Entry 9GNZ (electron microscopy, 3.70 A resolution); this record covers chains I and Q of the 22 polymer chains in the assembly.

# Chain I (and Q)
Name: Flagellin
Source organism: Salmonella enterica
Notes: chain Q of this document is another copy of the same molecule, construct and numbering; everything in this record applies to it too
UniProt: Q6V2T3 (Q6V2T3_SALER); residue numbers follow UniProt; this construct covers 1-495
Amino-acid sequence (495 residues; each row starts with the number of its first residue):
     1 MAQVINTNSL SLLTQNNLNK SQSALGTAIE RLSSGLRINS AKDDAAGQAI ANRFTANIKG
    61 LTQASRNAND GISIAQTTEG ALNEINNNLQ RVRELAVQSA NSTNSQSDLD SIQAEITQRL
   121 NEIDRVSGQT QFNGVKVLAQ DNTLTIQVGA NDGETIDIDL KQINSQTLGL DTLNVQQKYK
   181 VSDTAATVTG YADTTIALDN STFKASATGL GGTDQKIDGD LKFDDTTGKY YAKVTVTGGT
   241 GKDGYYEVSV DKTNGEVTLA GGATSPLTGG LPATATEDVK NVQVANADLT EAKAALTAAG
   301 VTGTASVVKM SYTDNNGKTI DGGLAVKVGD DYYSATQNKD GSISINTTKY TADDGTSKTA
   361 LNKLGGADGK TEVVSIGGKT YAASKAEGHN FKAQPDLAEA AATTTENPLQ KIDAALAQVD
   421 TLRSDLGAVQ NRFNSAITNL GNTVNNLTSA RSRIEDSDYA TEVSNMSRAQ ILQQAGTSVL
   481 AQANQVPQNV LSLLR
Not modelled in the structure: 1-3, 495 (chain Q: 1-4, 495)

# How chain I and chain Q interact
Contacting residue pairs (52):
  Val4(I) - Leu18(Q)  hydrophobic
  Val4(I) - Asn19(Q)
  Val4(I) - Gln22(Q)
  Val4(I) - Gln473(Q)
  Leu10(I) - Glu30(Q)
  Leu13(I) - Glu30(Q)
  Leu13(I) - Ser33(Q)
  Thr14(I) - Ser33(Q)
  Asn17(I) - Ser33(Q)
  Asn17(I) - Ser34(Q)  hydrogen bond (side chain-backbone)
  Arg37(I) - Arg66(Q)
  Arg53(I) - Asn133(Q)
  Phe54(I) - Phe132(Q)  hydrophobic
  Asn57(I) - Gln131(Q)
  Val148(I) - Arg125(Q)
  Glu154(I) - Gln129(Q)
  Ile156(I) - Glu122(Q)
  Ile156(I) - Arg125(Q)
  Asp413(I) - Lys318(Q)  salt bridge
  Ser424(I) - Ser111(Q)
  Asp425(I) - Gln118(Q)  hydrogen bond
  Gly427(I) - Glu115(Q)
  Ala428(I) - Glu115(Q)  hydrogen bond (backbone-side chain)
  Ala428(I) - Gln118(Q)
  Val429(I) - Gln118(Q)  hydrogen bond (backbone-side chain)
  Asn431(I) - Glu115(Q)  hydrogen bond
  Asn431(I) - Arg119(Q)
  Arg432(I) - Gln118(Q)
  Arg432(I) - Glu122(Q)  salt bridge
  Ser435(I) - Arg119(Q)  hydrogen bond
  Ala436(I) - Glu122(Q)
  Ala436(I) - Arg125(Q)
  Thr438(I) - Glu84(Q)
  Asn439(I) - Val126(Q)
  Asn446(I) - Gln76(Q)
  Asn446(I) - Thr77(Q)
  Ser449(I) - Gln76(Q)
  Ala450(I) - Ser73(Q)
  Arg453(I) - Arg66(Q)  hydrogen bond (backbone-side chain)
  Arg453(I) - Asn69(Q)
  Arg453(I) - Ser73(Q)  hydrogen bond
  Arg453(I) - Gln76(Q)
  Ile454(I) - Asp70(Q)
  Val479(I) - Ile29(Q)  hydrophobic
  Val479(I) - Leu32(Q)  hydrophobic
  Gln482(I) - Met466(Q)  hydrogen bond
  Gln482(I) - Gln470(Q)
  Val486(I) - Leu25(Q)  hydrophobic
  Val486(I) - Gln470(Q)
  Asn489(I) - Gln474(Q)
  Val490(I) - Thr477(Q)
  Leu493(I) - Thr477(Q)
Also at the interface, not in a pair above, chain I (40 interface residues in all): Arg93, Thr155, Gln410, Asn442, Ala483
Also at the interface, not in a pair above, chain Q (42 interface residues in all): Gly26, Ile72, Gly80, Asn88, Asn121, Thr319, Ile320, Asp321, Ser478

# Overview
40 residues of chain I face 42 of chain Q across their interface, with 9 hydrogen bonds and 2 salt bridges.
Polar contacts include Asp413(I)-Lys318(Q), Arg432(I)-Glu122(Q) and Asn17(I)-Ser34(Q).
Both chains are Flagellin (Salmonella enterica). Entry 9GNZ (Salmonella cap-filament complex) was determined
by electron microscopy together with 9GO6 and 9GSX from the same study.
